Entry 6NZ7 (X-ray diffraction, 2.95 A resolution); this record covers chains B and H of the 4 polymer chains in the assembly.

== Chain B ==
Molecule: Hemagglutinin HA2 chain
Organism: Influenza A virus (strain A/Hong Kong/1/1968 H3N2)
UniProtKB: Q91MA7 (HEMA_I68A4); residues 4-176 here correspond to UniProt positions 349-521 (UniProt number = residue number + 345)
Amino-acid sequence (173 residues; each row starts with the number of its first residue):
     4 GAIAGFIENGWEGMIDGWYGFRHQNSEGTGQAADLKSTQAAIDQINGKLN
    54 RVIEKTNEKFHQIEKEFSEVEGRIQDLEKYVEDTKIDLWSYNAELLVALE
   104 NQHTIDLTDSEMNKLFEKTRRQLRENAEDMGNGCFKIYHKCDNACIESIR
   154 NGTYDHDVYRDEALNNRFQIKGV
Disordered / not traced: 75-79, 174-176
Disulfide bonds: Cys144-Cys148
Covalent attachments: N-acetylglucosamine (NAG) linked to Asn154
Swiss-Prot annotation at these positions:
  - glycosylation: Asn154 (N-linked (GlcNAc...) asparagine)

== Chain H ==
Molecule: 429 B01 FAB heavy chain
Organism: Homo sapiens
UniProtKB: A8K008 (A8K008_HUMAN); residues 115-228 here correspond to UniProt positions 132-245 (UniProt number = residue number + 17)
Amino-acid sequence (228 residues; each row starts with the number of its first residue):
     1 QVQLVESGGGVVQPGRSLRLSCAASGFSFSTSVIHWVRQTPGKGLEWLAV
    51 ISYDGSNKYYADSVQGRFTISRDNSNNTLYLQVNSLRPEDTAVYYCARGI
   101 TVFGLLIINSAMDVWGQGTTVTVSSASTKGPSVFPLAPSSKSTSGGTAAL
   151 GCLVKDYFPEPVTVSWNSGALTSGVHTFPAVLQSSGLYSLSSVVTVPSSS
   201 LGTQTYICNVNHKPSNTKVDKKVEPKSC
Disordered / not traced: 141-145, 226-228
Disulfide bonds: Cys22-Cys96, Cys152-Cys208
Covalent attachments: N-acetylglucosamine (NAG) linked to Asn76
Ligand contacts: N-acetylglucosamine (NAG; 2-acetamido-2-deoxy-beta-D-glucopyranose): Thr101, Val102, Phe103, Gly104

== Chain B / chain H interface ==
Residue-residue contacts (15):
  Ile18(B) with Tyr53(H); Leu105(H); Leu106(H), hydrogen bond (backbone-backbone)
  Asp19(B) with Tyr53(H); Leu106(H); Ile107(H)
  Gly20(B) with Leu105(H)
  Trp21(B) with Phe103(H), hydrophobic; Leu105(H)
  Gln42(B) with Ile107(H); Asn109(H)
  Ile45(B) with Val102(H), hydrophobic; Ile107(H), hydrophobic
  Ile48(B) with Phe103(H), hydrophobic
  Asn49(B) with Phe103(H)
Also at the interface, not in a pair above, chain B (10 interface residues in all): Leu38, Thr41
Also at the interface, not in a pair above, chain H (10 interface residues in all): Tyr59, Gly104, Ile108

== In short ==
Chain B and chain H each contribute 10 residues to their interface, with 1 hydrogen bond. The hydrogen-bonded
pair Ile18(B)-Leu106(H) is a backbone contact. Chain H binds N-acetylglucosamine. N-acetylglucosamine is
covalently linked to Asn154(B). Covalently linked N-acetylglucosamine: at Asn76(H).
Here chain B is Hemagglutinin HA2 chain (Influenza A virus (strain A/Hong Kong/1/1968 H3N2)) and chain H is
429 B01 FAB heavy chain (Homo sapiens). Entry 6NZ7 (Crystal structure of broadly neutralizing Influenza A
antibody 429 B01 in complex with Hemagglutinin Hong Kong ...) was determined by X-ray diffraction.
